PDB entry 4LZ4 | X-ray diffraction, 2.56 A resolution | chains B and E of the 3 polymer chains in the assembly

[Chain B]
Molecule: Thrombin heavy chain
Source organism: Homo sapiens
Notes: EC 3.4.21.5
UniProt: P00734 (THRB_HUMAN); the construct lacks a stretch of the UniProt sequence and is renumbered around it, so the offset changes along the chain: 16-36 = UniProt 364-384; 37-60 = UniProt 386-409; 61-77 = UniProt 419-435; 78-97 = UniProt 437-456; 6 more segments
Chain sequence (259 residues; numbered 16 to 247 plus 28 insertion-coded residues; 1 number in that range is skipped by the numbering (no residue carries it; nothing is unmodelled there); the number before each row is that of its first residue; a row labelled like 60A-60I holds insertion residues (60A, then the next letters in order)):
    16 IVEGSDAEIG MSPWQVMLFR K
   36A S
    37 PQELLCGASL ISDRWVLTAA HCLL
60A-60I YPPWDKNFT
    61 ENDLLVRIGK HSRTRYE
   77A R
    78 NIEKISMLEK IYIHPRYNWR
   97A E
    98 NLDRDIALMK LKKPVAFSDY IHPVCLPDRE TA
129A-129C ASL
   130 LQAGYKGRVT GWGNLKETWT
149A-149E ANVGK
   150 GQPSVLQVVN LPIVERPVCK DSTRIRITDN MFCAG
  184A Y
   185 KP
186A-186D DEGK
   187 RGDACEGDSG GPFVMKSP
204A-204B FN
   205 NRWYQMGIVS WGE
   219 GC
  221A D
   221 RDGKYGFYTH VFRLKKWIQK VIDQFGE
Not modelled in the structure: 247
Cystine bridges: Cys42-Cys58, Cys168-Cys182, Cys191-Cys220
Glycans and other covalent adducts: compound 0G6 linked to His57, Ser195; N-acetylglucosamine (NAG) linked to Asn60G
Bound ions: Na+: Arg221, Lys224
Residues lining bound ligands: 0G6 (D-phenylalanyl-N-[(2S,3S)-6-{[amino(iminio)methyl]amino}-1-chloro-2-hydroxyhexan-3-yl]-L-prolinamide): Cys58, Tyr60A, Trp60D, Glu97A, Asn98, Leu99, Ile174, Asp189, Ala190, Cys191, Glu192, Gly193, Asp194, Val213, Ser214, Trp215, Gly216, Glu217, Gly219, Cys220, Gly226

[Chain E]
Molecule: Thrombin Binding Aptamer (TBA)
Sequence (15 nucleotides; numbered 1 to 15; the number before each row is that of its first residue):
     1 GGXTGGTGTG GTTGG
Modified / non-standard residues: 3DR (1',2'-dideoxyribofuranose-5'-phosphate) at position 3
Bound ions: K+: DG1, DG2, DG5, DG6, DG10, DG11, DG14, DG15

[Chain B / chain E interface]
Residue-residue contacts (20):
  Ile24(B) - DT12(E)  sugar contact
  His71(B) - DT12(E)  base contact
  Thr74(B) - DG5(E)  phosphate contact
  Arg75(B) - DT4(E)  hydrogen bond to the base
  Arg75(B) - DG5(E)  base contact
  Arg75(B) - DG11(E)  base contact
  Arg75(B) - DT12(E)  hydrogen bond to the base
  Arg75(B) - DT13(E)  hydrogen bond to the base
  Tyr76(B) - 3DR_3(E)  sugar contact
  Tyr76(B) - DT4(E)  hydrogen bond to the sugar
  Glu77(B) - DT12(E)  hydrogen bond to the base
  Arg77A(B) - DG2(E)  base contact
  Arg77A(B) - DT4(E)  base contact
  Arg77A(B) - DT13(E)  hydrogen bond to the base
  Arg77A(B) - DG14(E)  salt bridge to the phosphate
  Asn78(B) - DT13(E)  sugar contact
  Asn78(B) - DG14(E)  hydrogen bond to the phosphate
  Ile79(B) - DT12(E)  base contact
  Ile79(B) - DT13(E)  sugar contact
  Tyr117(B) - DT12(E)  hydrogen bond to the phosphate
Other interface residues (no listed pair), chain B (11 interface residues in all): Ser72

[Overview]
11 residues of chain B and 8 residues of chain E are in contact; the contacts include 8 hydrogen bonds and 1
salt bridge. Among the polar pairs are Arg75(B)-DT4(E), Arg75(B)-DT12(E) and Arg75(B)-DT13(E).
N-acetylglucosamine is covalently linked to Asn60G(B).
Here chain B is Thrombin heavy chain (Homo sapiens) and chain E is Thrombin Binding Aptamer (TBA). Entry 4LZ4
(X-ray structure of the complex between human thrombin and the TBA deletion mutant lacking thymine 3 ...) was
determined by X-ray diffraction together with 4LZ1 from the same study.
